6UEP - chains B and E of the 3 polymer chains in the assembly; structure by X-ray diffraction, 2.05 A resolution.

== Chain B ==
Molecule: TATA-box-binding protein 1
From: Arabidopsis thaliana
Reference sequence: P28147 (TBP1_ARATH); residues 1-200 here = UniProt positions 1-200
Chain sequence (219 residues; each row starts with the number of its first residue; numbers below 1 keep their minus sign (Met-18 is residue -18)):
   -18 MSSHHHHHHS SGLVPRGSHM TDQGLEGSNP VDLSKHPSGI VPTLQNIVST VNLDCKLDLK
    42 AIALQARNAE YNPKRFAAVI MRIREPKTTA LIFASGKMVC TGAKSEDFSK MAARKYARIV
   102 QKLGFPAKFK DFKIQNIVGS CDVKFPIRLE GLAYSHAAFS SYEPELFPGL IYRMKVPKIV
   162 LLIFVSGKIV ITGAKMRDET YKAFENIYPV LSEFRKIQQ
Not modelled in the structure: -18 to 9
Sequence notes: initiating methionine (-18); expression tag (-17 to 0)
UniProt features mapped onto this chain:
  - modified residue: Thr2 (N-acetylthreonine)

== Chain E ==
Molecule: 14-nt DNA strand
Sequence (14 nucleotides; each row starts with the number of its first residue):
   201 GCTATAAACG GGCA

== How chain B and chain E interact ==
Contacting residue pairs (32; chain B residue first):
  Val29(B) - DA207(E)  base contact
  Val29(B) - DA208(E)  base contact
  Thr31(B) - DA208(E)  sugar contact
  Phe57(B) - DC209(E)  base contact
  Phe57(B) - DG210(E)  base contact
  Ala58(B) - DG210(E)  phosphate contact
  Ala58(B) - DG211(E)  sugar contact
  Phe74(B) - DC209(E)  base contact
  Phe74(B) - DG210(E)  sugar contact
  Ser76(B) - DG210(E)  hydrogen bond to the phosphate
  Lys78(B) - DC209(E)  phosphate contact
  Lys78(B) - DG210(E)  phosphate contact
  Val80(B) - DA208(E)  base contact
  Val80(B) - DC209(E)  sugar contact
  Gln116(B) - DA207(E)  sugar contact
  Gln116(B) - DA208(E)  sugar contact
  Asn117(B) - DA206(E)  hydrogen bond to the base
  Asn117(B) - DA207(E)  hydrogen bond to the base
  Val119(B) - DA206(E)  base contact
  Leu147(B) - DT203(E)  sugar contact
  Leu147(B) - DA204(E)  sugar contact
  Phe148(B) - DT203(E)  base contact
  Phe148(B) - DA204(E)  base contact
  Ile152(B) - DA204(E)  phosphate contact
  Arg154(B) - DT205(E)  salt bridge to the phosphate
  Arg154(B) - DA206(E)  salt bridge to the phosphate
  Val161(B) - DT205(E)  sugar contact
  Val161(B) - DA206(E)  sugar contact
  Leu163(B) - DA204(E)  base contact
  Leu163(B) - DT205(E)  sugar contact
  Thr173(B) - DT205(E)  base contact
  Thr173(B) - DA206(E)  hydrogen bond to the base
Other interface residues (no listed pair), chain B (22 interface residues in all): Leu72, Val171, Gly174, Lys176

== Overview ==
The interface between chain B and chain E involves 22 residues on one side and 9 on the other, with 4 hydrogen
bonds and 2 salt bridges. Polar pairs include Asn117(B)-DA206(E), Asn117(B)-DA207(E) and Thr173(B)-DA206(E).
Chain B is TATA-box-binding protein 1 (Arabidopsis thaliana) and chain E is a 14-nt DNA strand; the structure,
Structure of A. thaliana TBP bound to a DNA site with a C-C mismatch, was determined by X-ray diffraction,
deposited together with 6UEO, 6UEQ and 6UER.
